Entry 7LFR (X-ray diffraction, 3.20 A resolution); this record covers chains B and D of the 4 polymer chains in the assembly.

Chain B:
Protein: Epidermal growth factor receptor
Organism: Homo sapiens
Notes: EC 2.7.10.1
Reference sequence: P00533 (EGFR_HUMAN); residues 1-501 here correspond to UniProt positions 25-525 (UniProt number = residue number + 24)
Amino-acid sequence (502 residues; numbered 1 to 502; the number before each row is that of its first residue):
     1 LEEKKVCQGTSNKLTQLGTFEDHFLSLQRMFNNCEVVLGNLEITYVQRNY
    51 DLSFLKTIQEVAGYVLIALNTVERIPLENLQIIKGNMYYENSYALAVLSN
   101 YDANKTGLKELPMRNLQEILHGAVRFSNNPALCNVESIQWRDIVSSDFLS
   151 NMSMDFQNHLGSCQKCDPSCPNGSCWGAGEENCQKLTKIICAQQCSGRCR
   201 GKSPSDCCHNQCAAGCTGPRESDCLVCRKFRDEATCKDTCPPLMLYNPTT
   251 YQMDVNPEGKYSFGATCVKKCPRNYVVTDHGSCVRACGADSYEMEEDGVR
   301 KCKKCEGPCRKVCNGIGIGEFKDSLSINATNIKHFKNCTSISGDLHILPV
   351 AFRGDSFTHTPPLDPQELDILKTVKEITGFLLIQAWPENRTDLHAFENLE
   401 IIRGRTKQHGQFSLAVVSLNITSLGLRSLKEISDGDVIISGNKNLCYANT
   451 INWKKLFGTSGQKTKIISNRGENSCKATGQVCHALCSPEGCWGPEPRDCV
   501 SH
Unresolved in the structure: 1-2, 502
Disulfides: Cys-7/Cys-34, Cys-133/Cys-163, Cys-166/Cys-175, Cys-170/Cys-183, Cys-191/Cys-199, Cys-195/Cys-207, Cys-208/Cys-216, Cys-212/Cys-224, Cys-227/Cys-236, Cys-240/Cys-267, Cys-271/Cys-283, Cys-287/Cys-302, Cys-305/Cys-309, Cys-313/Cys-338, Cys-446/Cys-475, Cys-482/Cys-491, Cys-486/Cys-499
Glycans and other covalent adducts: N-acetylglucosamine (NAG) linked to Asn-32, Asn-151
Sequence notes: engineered mutation Lys-84 (Arg108 in P00533); expression tag (502)
Small-molecule neighbours:
  - alpha-D-mannopyranose (MAN): Lys-13, Glu-90, Asn-91
  - N-acetylglucosamine (NAG; 2-acetamido-2-deoxy-beta-D-glucopyranose), molecule 1: Glu-320, Phe-321, Asp-323, Ser-324, Leu-325, Ser-326, Asn-328, Thr-330, Asn-331, Val-350, Asp-355, Thr-358, Thr-360
  - N-acetylglucosamine (NAG), molecule 2: Glu-320, Asp-323, Ser-324
Curated features (UniProtKB/Swiss-Prot):
  - modified residue: Ser-205 (Phosphoserine)
  - glycosylation (N-linked (GlcNAc...) asparagine): Asn-32 (complex), Asn-49, Asn-104, Asn-151, Asn-172, Asn-328, Asn-337, Asn-389, Asn-420
From the paper describing this entry:
  - disease-associated variants - L38R, R84K: increased binding to EREG
  - self-association interface (contacts with another copy of this molecule); pairs are residue here / residue on that copy: Phe-263/Tyr-251
  - mutagenesis - L38R (6-fold), R84K (10-fold): increased binding to EREG
  - mutagenesis - L38R, R84K: unchanged binding to TGFalpha
  - mutagenesis - R84K: increased signaling in response to EREG
  - mutagenesis - R84K: increased growth

Chain D:
Protein: Proepiregulin
Organism: Homo sapiens
Reference sequence: O14944 (EREG_HUMAN); residues 1-48 here correspond to UniProt positions 63-110 (UniProt number = residue number + 62)
Amino-acid sequence (48 residues; each row starts with the number of its first residue):
     1 VSITKCSSDMNGYCLHGQCIYLVDMSQNYCRCEVGYTGVRCEHFFLTV
Unresolved in the structure: 48
Disulfides: Cys-6/Cys-19, Cys-14/Cys-30, Cys-32/Cys-41

Interface between chain B and chain D:
Pairs across the interface - 53 pairs, chain B then chain D:
  Ser-11(B) / Val-39(D)
  Asn-12(B) / Thr-37(D)  hydrogen bond
  Asn-12(B) / Gly-38(D)
  Asn-12(B) / Val-39(D)
  Lys-13(B) / Tyr-29(D)
  Leu-14(B) / Leu-22(D)  hydrophobic
  Leu-14(B) / Met-25(D)  hydrophobic
  Leu-14(B) / Tyr-29(D)
  Thr-15(B) / Tyr-29(D)
  Thr-15(B) / Cys-30(D)  hydrogen bond (side chain-backbone)
  Thr-15(B) / Cys-32(D)
  Thr-15(B) / Gly-38(D)
  Thr-15(B) / Val-39(D)  hydrogen bond (side chain-backbone)
  Gln-16(B) / Cys-30(D)  hydrogen bond (backbone-backbone)
  Gln-16(B) / Arg-31(D)
  Gln-16(B) / Cys-32(D)  hydrogen bond (backbone-backbone)
  Leu-17(B) / Cys-32(D)  hydrophobic
  Leu-17(B) / Tyr-36(D)
  Leu-17(B) / Thr-37(D)
  Gly-18(B) / Arg-31(D)
  Gly-18(B) / Cys-32(D)  hydrogen bond (backbone-backbone)
  Asp-22(B) / Val-34(D)
  Ser-26(B) / Phe-45(D)
  Tyr-45(B) / Ile-20(D)
  Tyr-45(B) / Leu-22(D)
  Leu-69(B) / Met-25(D)  hydrophobic
  Tyr-89(B) / Tyr-29(D)  hydrogen bond
  Glu-90(B) / Gln-27(D)  hydrogen bond
  Glu-90(B) / Tyr-29(D)  hydrogen bond
  Ser-99(B) / Asp-24(D)
  Ser-99(B) / Met-25(D)  hydrogen bond
  Tyr-101(B) / Ser-2(D)
  Tyr-101(B) / Asp-24(D)  hydrogen bond
  Leu-325(B) / Leu-15(D)  hydrophobic
  Leu-325(B) / Glu-42(D)
  Asp-355(B) / Arg-40(D)  salt bridge
  Phe-357(B) / Asp-9(D)
  Phe-357(B) / Met-10(D)  hydrophobic
  Phe-357(B) / Gly-12(D)
  Phe-357(B) / Tyr-13(D)
  Phe-357(B) / Arg-40(D)
  Thr-358(B) / Arg-40(D)
  Leu-382(B) / His-43(D)
  Gln-384(B) / Glu-42(D)  hydrogen bond (side chain-backbone)
  Gln-384(B) / His-43(D)
  Gln-384(B) / Phe-44(D)  hydrogen bond (side chain-backbone)
  Gln-408(B) / His-43(D)
  His-409(B) / Thr-37(D)
  His-409(B) / Phe-44(D)  hydrogen bond (side chain-backbone)
  His-409(B) / Phe-45(D)
  Val-417(B) / Phe-44(D)  hydrophobic
  Ile-438(B) / Leu-46(D)  hydrophobic
  Ile-467(B) / Leu-46(D)  hydrophobic
Other interface residues (no listed pair), chain B (34 interface residues in all): Thr-19, Asn-128, His-346, Leu-348, Pro-349, Val-350, Phe-412
Other interface residues (no listed pair), chain D (31 interface residues in all): Ile-3, Asn-11, His-16, Glu-33, Cys-41

Overview:
Chain B and chain D form an interface of 34 and 31 residues respectively; the contacts include 14 hydrogen
bonds and 1 salt bridge. Among the polar pairs are Asp-355(B)/Arg-40(D), Asn-12(B)/Thr-37(D) and
Thr-15(B)/Cys-30(D). The paper reports that L38R and R84K of chain B increase binding to EREG; a
self-association interface involving Phe-263(B).
Chain B is Epidermal growth factor receptor and chain D is Proepiregulin, both from Homo sapiens; the
structure, Crystal structure of the epidermal growth factor receptor extracellular region with R84K mutation
in complex with ..., was determined by X-ray diffraction, deposited together with 7LEN.
